Entry 5AWU (X-ray diffraction, 2.70 A resolution); this record covers chains A and B.

Chain A:
Name: SH3-containing GRB2-like protein 3-interacting protein 1
From: Homo sapiens
Reference sequence: Q9BQI5 (SGIP1_HUMAN); residue numbers follow UniProt; this construct covers 552-828
Amino-acid sequence (282 residues; row label = number of the first residue in the row):
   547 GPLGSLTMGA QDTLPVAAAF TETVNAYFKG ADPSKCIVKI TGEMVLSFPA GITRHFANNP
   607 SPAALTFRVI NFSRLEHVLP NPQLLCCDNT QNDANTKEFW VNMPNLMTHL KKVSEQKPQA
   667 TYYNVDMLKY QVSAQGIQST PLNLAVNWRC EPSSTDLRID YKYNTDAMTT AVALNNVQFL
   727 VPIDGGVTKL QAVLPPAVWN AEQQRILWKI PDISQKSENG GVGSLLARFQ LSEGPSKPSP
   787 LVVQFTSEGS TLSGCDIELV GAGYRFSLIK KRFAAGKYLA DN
Unresolved in the structure: 547-558, 634-638
Construct notes: expression tag (547-551)
Ion coordination: Zn2+ site 1 near E589 (its only coordinating residue here); Zn2+ site 2: H601, E748; Zn2+ site 3 near H623 (its only coordinating residue here); Zn2+ site 4 near H655 (its only coordinating residue here)
Reported in the primary citation:
  - mutagenesis - K816E: abolished binding to Eps15-640-654

Chain B:
Name: Epidermal growth factor receptor substrate 15
Amino-acid sequence (11 residues; each row starts with the number of its first residue):
   644 YDPFKGSDPF A

Interface between chain A and chain B:
Residue-residue contacts (25):
  P561(A) with F653(B)
  V562(A) with F653(B)
  A563(A) with F647(B), hydrophobic; P652(B), hydrophobic; F653(B)
  A564(A) with F647(B)
  A565(A) with P646(B), hydrophobic; F647(B), hydrophobic
  T567(A) with Y644(B)
  S593(A) with F647(B); F653(B)
  F594(A) with F653(B)
  P595(A) with F653(B)
  T667(A) with D651(B), hydrogen bond
  Y668(A) with D645(B), hydrogen bond; K648(B); P652(B)
  N670(A) with D645(B), hydrogen bond; P646(B); F647(B)
  S813(A) with P652(B), hydrogen bond (side chain-backbone); F653(B)
  K816(A) with P646(B)
  R818(A) with Y644(B); P646(B), hydrogen bond (side chain-backbone)
Other interface residues (no listed pair), chain A (16 interface residues in all): L814
Other interface residues (no listed pair), chain B (9 interface residues in all): S650
The authors on this interface:
  - interface residues, chain A: A563(A), A565(A), T667(A), Y668(A), N670(A), S813(A), R818(A)
  - hot spots on chain A (mutagenesis) - A563E, A565E: abolished binding to GST-Eps15-628-654

Summary:
16 residues of chain A face 9 of chain B across their interface, with 5 hydrogen bonds. Polar pairs include
T667(A)-D651(B), Y668(A)-D645(B) and N670(A)-D645(B). H601(A) and E748(A) form the Zn2+ site 2. From the
paper: A563E and A565E of chain A abolish binding to GST-Eps15-628-654; interface residues A563(A), A565(A)
and T667(A) among others.
Here chain A is SH3-containing GRB2-like protein 3-interacting protein 1 (Homo sapiens) and chain B is
Epidermal growth factor receptor substrate 15. Entry 5AWU (Crystal structure of the SGIP1 mu homology domain
in complex with an Eps15 fragment containing two ...) was determined by X-ray diffraction together with 5AWR,
5AWS and 5AWT from the same study.
